Entry 3AA8 (X-ray diffraction, 2.30 A resolution); this record covers chains A and C of the 3 polymer chains in the assembly.

Chain A (and C):
Molecule: Divalent-cation tolerance protein cutA
From: Escherichia coli
Notes: chain C of this document is another copy of the same molecule, construct and numbering; everything in this record applies to it too
UniProtKB: P69488 (CUTA_ECOLI); numbering as in UniProt (aligned over 1-112)
Sequence (112 residues; row label = number of the first residue in the row):
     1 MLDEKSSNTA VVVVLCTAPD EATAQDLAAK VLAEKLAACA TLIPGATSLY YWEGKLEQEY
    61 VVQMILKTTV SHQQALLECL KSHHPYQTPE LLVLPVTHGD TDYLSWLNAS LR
Unresolved in the structure: 1-8, 112 (chain C: 1-7, 112)
Differences from the reference sequence: engineered mutation V11 (Ser in P69488), V61 (Glu in P69488)
UniProt features mapped onto this chain:
  - binding site (Cu cation): C16, H83, H84

How chain A and chain C interact:
Contacting residue pairs - 49 pairs, chain A then chain C:
  V13(A) with L15(C), hydrophobic; L94(C), hydrophobic
  Q25(A) with Q58(C), hydrogen bond
  L32(A) with L49(C); Y50(C); Y51(C); L56(C), hydrophobic
  A33(A) with Y51(C)
  A38(A) with Y50(C)
  C39(A) with L49(C); Y50(C), hydrophobic; E90(C)
  A40(A) with T47(C); S48(C); L49(C), hydrogen bond (backbone-backbone)
  T41(A) with A46(C); T47(C)
  L42(A) with A46(C); T47(C), hydrogen bond (backbone-backbone); L49(C), hydrophobic
  I43(A) with I43(C), hydrophobic; A46(C), hydrophobic
  P44(A) with G45(C)
  I65(A) with Q63(C)
  K67(A) with E90(C), salt bridge; L92(C)
  P95(A) with L94(C); P95(C)
  V96(A) with V93(C); L94(C), hydrophobic
  T97(A) with V93(C), hydrogen bond (backbone-backbone); P95(C)
  H98(A) with Q73(C); Q74(C), hydrogen bond; L77(C); L92(C); V93(C), hydrogen bond (backbone-backbone)
  G99(A) with L77(C); L91(C)
  D100(A) with L77(C); K81(C), salt bridge; L91(C), hydrogen bond (backbone-backbone)
  D102(A) with K81(C), salt bridge; T88(C)
  Y103(A) with T88(C); P89(C); E90(C), hydrogen bond; L92(C), hydrophobic
  L104(A) with L92(C), hydrophobic
Also at the interface, not in a pair above, chain A (26 interface residues in all): V11, A28, A29, W106
Also at the interface, not in a pair above, chain C (25 interface residues in all): V61

In short:
The interface between chain A and chain C involves 26 residues on one side and 25 on the other, with 8
hydrogen bonds and 3 salt bridges. Among the polar pairs are K67(A)-E90(C), D100(A)-K81(C) and D102(A)-K81(C).
From UniProt: 3 Cu cation-binding residues on chain A.
Chain A and chain C are both Divalent-cation tolerance protein cutA (Escherichia coli); the structure, Crystal
Structure Analysis of the Mutant CutA1 (S11V/E61V) from E. coli, was determined by X-ray diffraction (same
publication as 3AA9 and 3AH6).
